PDB entry 2KTB | solution NMR | chains A and B

[Chain A]
Protein: H3_Peptide
Notes: fragment: H3(1-20)K14ac; engineered mutation(s): K14(ALY)
Amino-acid sequence (20 residues; each row starts with the number of its first residue):
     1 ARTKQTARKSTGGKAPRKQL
Modified residues: K14 (n(6)-acetyllysine; ALY)
What the authors report for this chain:
  - post-translational modification sites: K14

[Chain B]
Protein: Protein polybromo-1
Organism: Homo sapiens
Notes: fragment: Polybromo Bromdomain 2
Reference sequence: Q86U86 (PB1_HUMAN); residue numbers follow UniProt; this construct covers 174-293
Amino-acid sequence (121 residues; row label = number of the first residue in the row):
   173 STEGSSPAYLKEILEQLLEAIVVATNPSGRLISELFQKLPSKVQYPDYYA
   223 IIKEPIDLKTIAQRIQNGSYKSIHAMAKDIDLLAKNAKTYNEPGSQVFKD
   273 ANSIKKIFYMKKAEIEHHEMA
Sequence notes: expression tag (173)
Swiss-Prot annotation at these positions:
  - modified residue: S178 (Phosphoserine)
  - cross-link: K210 (Glycyl lysine isopeptide (Lys-Gly) (interchain with G-Cter in SUMO2))
  - natural variant: R202 (R202C: Found in a endometrial cancer cell line), E206 (E206K: Found in hematopoietic and lymphoid cancer cell lines), E226 (E226G: Found in hematopoietic and lymphoid cancer cell lines), I228 (I228V: Found in a breast cancer cell line), T232 (T232P: Found in a case of clear cell renal carcinoma), I233 (I233T: Found in a renal carcinoma cell line), A256 (A256T: Found in an ovary carcinoma cell line)

[Chain A / chain B interface]
Residue-residue contacts - 15 pairs, chain A then chain B:
  K14(A) - E206(B)
  K14(A) - L207(B)
  K14(A) - N263(B)
  A15(A) - L207(B)
  P16(A) - N198(B)
  P16(A) - S200(B)
  P16(A) - R202(B)
  P16(A) - L203(B)
  P16(A) - E206(B)
  P16(A) - Q268(B)
  P16(A) - D272(B)
  R17(A) - S200(B)
  R17(A) - G266(B)
  R17(A) - Q268(B)
  K18(A) - R202(B)
Interface residues without a listed pair, chain B (13 interface residues in all): Y262, S267, V269
The authors on this interface:
  - specific contacts: A15(A)-V269(B), E206(B)-A15(A), L207(B)-A15(A) (hydrophobic contact), L207(B)-K14(A) (hydrophobic contact), N263(B)-K14(A) (hydrogen bond)

[In short]
5 residues of chain A face 13 of chain B across their interface. The authors report contacts between A15(A)
and V269(B) and E206(B) and A15(A); hydrophobic contacts between L207(B) and A15(A) and L207(B) and K14(A); a
hydrogen bond between N263(B) and K14(A). From the paper: a modification site at K14(A).
Here chain A is H3_Peptide and chain B is Protein polybromo-1 (Homo sapiens). Entry 2KTB (Solution Structure
of the Second Bromodomain of Human Polybromo in complex with an acetylated peptide from ...) was determined by
solution NMR.
